PDB entry 8AXL | electron microscopy, 3.42 A resolution | chains F and G of the 15 polymer chains in the assembly

# Chain F (and G)
Protein: Outer membrane protein MxiD
Source organism: Shigella flexneri
Notes: chain G of this document is another copy of the same molecule, construct and numbering; everything in this record applies to it too
UniProtKB: Q04641 (MXID_SHIFL); numbering as in UniProt (aligned over 1-566)
Amino-acid sequence (566 residues; each row starts with the number of its first residue):
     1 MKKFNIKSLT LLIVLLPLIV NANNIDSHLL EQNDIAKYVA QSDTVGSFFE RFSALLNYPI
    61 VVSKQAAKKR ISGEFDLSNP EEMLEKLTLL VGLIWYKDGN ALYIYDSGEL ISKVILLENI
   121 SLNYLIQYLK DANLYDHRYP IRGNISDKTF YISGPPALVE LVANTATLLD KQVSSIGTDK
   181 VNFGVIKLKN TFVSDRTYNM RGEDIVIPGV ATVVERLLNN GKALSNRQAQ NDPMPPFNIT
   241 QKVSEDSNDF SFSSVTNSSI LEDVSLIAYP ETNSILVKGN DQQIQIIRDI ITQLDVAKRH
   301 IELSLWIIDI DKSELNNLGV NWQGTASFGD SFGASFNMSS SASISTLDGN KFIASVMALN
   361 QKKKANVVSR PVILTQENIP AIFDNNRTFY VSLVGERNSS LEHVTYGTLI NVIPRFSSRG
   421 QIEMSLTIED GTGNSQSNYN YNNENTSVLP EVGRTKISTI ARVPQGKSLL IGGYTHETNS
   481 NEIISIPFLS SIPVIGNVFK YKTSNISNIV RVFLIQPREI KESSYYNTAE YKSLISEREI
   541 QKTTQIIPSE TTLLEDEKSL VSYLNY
Disordered / not traced: 1-179, 231-260, 342-349, 396-400, 437-442, 549-566

# Interface between chain F and chain G
Pairs across the interface (169):
  Thr191(F) - Glu271(G)
  Arg196(F) - Glu271(G)  salt bridge
  Glu203(F) - Arg196(G)
  Glu203(F) - Thr197(G)
  Ile207(F) - Glu271(G)
  Pro208(F) - Tyr269(G)
  Pro208(F) - Pro270(G)
  Pro208(F) - Glu271(G)
  Val210(F) - Tyr269(G)
  Val213(F) - Ile267(G)
  Val213(F) - Tyr269(G)  hydrophobic
  Val213(F) - Leu276(G)  hydrophobic
  Leu217(F) - Ser265(G)
  Leu217(F) - Ile267(G)  hydrophobic
  Leu217(F) - Lys278(G)
  Leu218(F) - Phe183(G)  hydrophobic
  Asn219(F) - Lys278(G)  hydrogen bond (backbone-side chain)
  Asn220(F) - Lys278(G)  hydrogen bond (backbone-side chain)
  Gly221(F) - Lys278(G)
  Lys222(F) - Glu262(G)
  Ala223(F) - Val181(G)  hydrophobic
  Leu224(F) - Lys180(G)
  Leu224(F) - Val181(G)
  Ser225(F) - Lys180(G)  hydrogen bond (backbone-backbone)
  Ser225(F) - Val181(G)  hydrogen bond (backbone-backbone)
  Asn226(F) - Val181(G)
  Arg227(F) - Val181(G)  hydrogen bond (backbone-backbone)
  Arg227(F) - Asn182(G)
  Arg227(F) - Phe183(G)  hydrogen bond (backbone-backbone)
  Gln228(F) - Phe183(G)
  Ala229(F) - Phe183(G)  hydrogen bond (backbone-backbone)
  Ala229(F) - Gly184(G)
  Ala229(F) - Val185(G)  hydrogen bond (backbone-backbone)
  Gln230(F) - Val185(G)
  Gln230(F) - Arg288(G)  hydrogen bond (backbone-side chain)
  Ile286(F) - Phe183(G)  hydrophobic
  Ile290(F) - Val185(G)  hydrophobic
  Leu294(F) - Tyr269(G)  hydrophobic
  Lys298(F) - Glu271(G)  hydrogen bond (side chain-backbone)
  Glu302(F) - Tyr531(G)
  Ser304(F) - Tyr531(G)  hydrogen bond
  Asp309(F) - Arg387(G)  salt bridge
  Leu315(F) - Val391(G)  hydrophobic
  Asn317(F) - Val394(G)
  Ser331(F) - Lys351(G)
  Ser331(F) - Phe352(G)  hydrogen bond (backbone-backbone)
  Phe332(F) - Trp322(G)  hydrophobic
  Phe332(F) - Phe352(G)
  Gly333(F) - Phe352(G)  hydrogen bond (backbone-backbone)
  Gly333(F) - Ile353(G)
  Gly333(F) - Ala354(G)  hydrogen bond (backbone-backbone)
  Ala334(F) - Ala354(G)
  Ser335(F) - Ala354(G)  hydrogen bond (backbone-backbone)
  Ser335(F) - Ser355(G)
  Ser335(F) - Val356(G)  hydrogen bond (backbone-backbone)
  Phe336(F) - Val356(G)
  Asn337(F) - Val356(G)  hydrogen bond (backbone-backbone)
  Asn337(F) - Met357(G)
  Asn337(F) - Ala358(G)  hydrogen bond (side chain-backbone)
  Met338(F) - Met357(G)
  Met357(F) - Val394(G)  hydrophobic
  Gln361(F) - Ser392(G)  hydrogen bond
  Arg370(F) - Lys532(G)  hydrogen bond (side chain-backbone)
  Arg370(F) - Ser533(G)
  Arg370(F) - Leu534(G)
  Val372(F) - Leu534(G)  hydrophobic
  Asn378(F) - Pro270(G)
  Asn378(F) - Glu271(G)
  Asn378(F) - Asn273(G)
  Ile413(F) - Phe192(G)  hydrophobic
  Arg415(F) - Lys189(G)  hydrogen bond (side chain-backbone)
  Arg415(F) - Asn190(G)  hydrogen bond (side chain-backbone)
  Arg415(F) - Thr191(G)
  Arg415(F) - Phe192(G)
  Phe416(F) - Lys189(G)
  Ser417(F) - Lys189(G)  hydrogen bond (side chain-backbone)
  Glu423(F) - Asn190(G)
  Glu423(F) - Phe192(G)
  Ser425(F) - Phe192(G)
  Thr446(F) - Tyr390(G)
  Glu451(F) - Arg387(G)  hydrogen bond (backbone-side chain)
  Val452(F) - Arg387(G)
  Gly453(F) - Asn386(G)
  Gly453(F) - Arg387(G)
  Arg454(F) - Asn385(G)
  Arg454(F) - Asn386(G)  hydrogen bond (backbone-backbone)
  Thr455(F) - Asp384(G)
  Thr455(F) - Asn385(G)  hydrogen bond
  Lys456(F) - Phe383(G)
  Lys456(F) - Asp384(G)  hydrogen bond (backbone-backbone)
  Ile457(F) - Ile382(G)
  Ser458(F) - Ala381(G)
  Ser458(F) - Ile382(G)  hydrogen bond (backbone-backbone)
  Thr459(F) - Leu374(G)  hydrogen bond (side chain-backbone)
  Thr459(F) - Thr375(G)
  Ile460(F) - Phe192(G)  hydrophobic
  Ile460(F) - Gln376(G)
  Ile460(F) - Ile379(G)  hydrophobic
  Ala461(F) - His300(G)
  Ala461(F) - Leu374(G)  hydrophobic
  Arg462(F) - Ala297(G)  hydrogen bond (side chain-backbone)
  Arg462(F) - Lys298(G)  hydrogen bond (side chain-backbone)
  Arg462(F) - His300(G)  hydrogen bond (backbone-side chain)
  Arg462(F) - Gln376(G)
  Arg462(F) - Tyr525(G)
  Pro464(F) - Tyr525(G)
  Gly466(F) - Thr528(G)
  Gly466(F) - Ala529(G)  hydrogen bond (backbone-backbone)
  Lys467(F) - Tyr525(G)
  Lys467(F) - Tyr526(G)
  Lys467(F) - Asn527(G)  hydrogen bond
  Ser468(F) - Tyr525(G)
  Ser468(F) - Tyr526(G)  hydrogen bond (backbone-backbone)
  Ser468(F) - Thr528(G)  hydrogen bond
  Leu469(F) - Leu374(G)  hydrophobic
  Leu469(F) - Tyr525(G)  hydrophobic
  Leu470(F) - Glu302(G)
  Leu470(F) - Tyr526(G)
  Ile471(F) - Ile373(G)
  Ile471(F) - Leu374(G)  hydrogen bond (backbone-backbone)
  Gly472(F) - Val372(G)
  Gly473(F) - Pro371(G)
  Gly473(F) - Val372(G)  hydrogen bond (backbone-backbone)
  Gly473(F) - Phe383(G)
  Tyr474(F) - Arg370(G)
  Tyr474(F) - Phe383(G)  hydrophobic
  Tyr474(F) - Asn385(G)
  Tyr474(F) - Arg387(G)
  Thr475(F) - Ser369(G)
  Thr475(F) - Arg370(G)  hydrogen bond (backbone-backbone)
  His476(F) - Val368(G)
  His476(F) - Phe389(G)
  Glu477(F) - Asn366(G)
  Glu477(F) - Val367(G)
  Glu477(F) - Val368(G)  hydrogen bond (backbone-backbone)
  Thr478(F) - Asn366(G)
  Asn479(F) - Ala365(G)
  Asn479(F) - Asn366(G)  hydrogen bond (backbone-backbone)
  Ser480(F) - Lys364(G)
  Ser480(F) - Val448(G)  hydrogen bond (side chain-backbone)
  Asn481(F) - Lys363(G)
  Asn481(F) - Lys364(G)  hydrogen bond (backbone-backbone)
  Glu482(F) - Lys362(G)
  Glu482(F) - Glu444(G)
  Glu482(F) - Ser447(G)  hydrogen bond
  Ile483(F) - Asn360(G)
  Ile483(F) - Gln361(G)
  Ile483(F) - Lys362(G)  hydrogen bond (backbone-backbone)
  Ile484(F) - Asn360(G)
  Ile484(F) - Gln361(G)
  Ser485(F) - Leu359(G)
  Ser485(F) - Asn360(G)  hydrogen bond (backbone-backbone)
  Ile486(F) - Ala358(G)
  Pro487(F) - Ala358(G)
  Pro487(F) - Leu359(G)
  Thr503(F) - Val448(G)
  Asn505(F) - Val391(G)
  Asn505(F) - Val448(G)
  Ile509(F) - Arg387(G)
  Ile509(F) - Phe389(G)  hydrophobic
  Gln516(F) - Thr528(G)
  Gln516(F) - Glu530(G)
  Arg518(F) - Tyr531(G)
  Tyr526(F) - Ile535(G)
  Tyr526(F) - Glu537(G)
  Tyr526(F) - Ile540(G)  hydrophobic
  Asn527(F) - Glu537(G)
  Lys532(F) - Gln545(G)
  Lys532(F) - Ile546(G)
Other interface residues (no listed pair), chain F (107 interface residues in all): Phe192, Arg216, Gln293, Leu303, Trp306, Asp330, Glu377, Ser418, Asn434, Gln436, Val463, Tyr501, Leu514, Glu530
Other interface residues (no listed pair), chain G (95 interface residues in all): Ala268, Thr272, Val277, Leu318, Leu401, Tyr406, Pro450, Glu522, Gln541, Thr543, Thr544

# Overview
The interface between chain F and chain G involves 107 residues on one side and 95 on the other; the contacts
include 46 hydrogen bonds and 2 salt bridges. Polar contacts include Arg196(F)-Glu271(G), Asp309(F)-Arg387(G)
and Asn219(F)-Lys278(G).
Both chains are Outer membrane protein MxiD (Shigella flexneri). Entry 8AXL (Outer membrane secretin pore of
the type 3 secretion system of Shigella flexneri) was determined by electron microscopy, deposited together
with 8AXK and 8AXN.
